Entry 7R56 (X-ray diffraction, 2.85 A resolution); this record covers chain A.

== Chain A ==
Name: Sensory box protein
Organism: Pseudomonas putida KT2440
UniProtKB: Q88E39 (Q88E39_PSEPK); residues 1-142 here = UniProt positions 1-142
Chain sequence (162 residues; numbered -19 to 142; the number before each row is that of its first residue; numbers below 1 keep their minus sign (Met-19 is residue -19)):
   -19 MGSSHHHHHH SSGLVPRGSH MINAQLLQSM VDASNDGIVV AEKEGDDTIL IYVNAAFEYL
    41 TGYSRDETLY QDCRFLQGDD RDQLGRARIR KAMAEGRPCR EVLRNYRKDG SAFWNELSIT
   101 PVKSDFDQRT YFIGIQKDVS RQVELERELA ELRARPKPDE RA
Disordered / not traced: -19 to -3, 135-142
Sequence notes: initiating methionine (-19); expression tag (-18 to 0); engineered mutation Thr48 (Ile in Q88E39)
Ligand contacts: FMN (flavin mononucleotide): Val19, Ala21, Asp26, Thr28, Phe37, Asp52, Cys53, Arg54, Leu56, Gln57, Arg61, Arg66, Ile69, Arg70, Met73, Leu83, Asn85, Asn95, Leu97, Ile99, Phe112, Ile113, Gly114, Gln116
What the authors report for this chain:
  - contacts within the chain: Glu38-Arg45 (hydrogen bond)
  - binding site for flavin mononucleotide: Cys53 (citing earlier work)
  - mutagenesis - I48T: unchanged binding to flavin mononucleotide
  - mutagenesis - Y43A: abolished binding to flavin mononucleotide

== In short ==
Chain A binds flavin mononucleotide. The paper reports a binding site for flavin mononucleotide at Cys53; Y43A
abolishes binding to flavin mononucleotide.
Chain A is Sensory box protein (Pseudomonas putida KT2440); the structure, Crystal structure of PpSB1-LOV-I48T
mutant (light state), was determined by X-ray diffraction together with 7R4S from the same study.
